7ADU - chains A and B of the 4 polymer chains in the assembly; structure by X-ray diffraction, 2.62 A resolution.

# Chain A (and B)
Protein: Integrase
From: Human spumaretrovirus
Notes: EC 2.7.7.49, 2.7.7.7, 3.1.26.4, 3.4.23.-, 2.7.7.-, 3.1.-.-; chain B of this document is another copy of the same molecule, construct and numbering; everything in this record applies to it too
UniProtKB: P14350 (POL_FOAMV); residues 3-392 here correspond to UniProt positions 754-1143 (UniProt number = residue number + 751)
Chain sequence (395 residues; row label = number of the first residue in the row; numbers below 1 keep their minus sign (Gly-2 is residue -2)):
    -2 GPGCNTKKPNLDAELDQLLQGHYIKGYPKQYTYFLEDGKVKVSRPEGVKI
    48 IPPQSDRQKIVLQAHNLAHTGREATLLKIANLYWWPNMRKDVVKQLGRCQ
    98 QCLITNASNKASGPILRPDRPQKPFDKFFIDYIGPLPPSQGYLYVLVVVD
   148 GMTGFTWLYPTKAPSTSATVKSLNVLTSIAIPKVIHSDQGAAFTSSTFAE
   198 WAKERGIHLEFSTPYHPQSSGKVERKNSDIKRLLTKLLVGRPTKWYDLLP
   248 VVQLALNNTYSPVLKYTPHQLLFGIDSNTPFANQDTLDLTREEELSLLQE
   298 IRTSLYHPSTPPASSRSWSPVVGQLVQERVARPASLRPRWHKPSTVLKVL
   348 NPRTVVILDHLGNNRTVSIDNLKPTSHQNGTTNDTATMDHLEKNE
Unresolved in the structure: -2 to 8, 376-392 (chain B: -2 to 115, 298-392)
Sequence notes: expression tag (-2 to 2); variant Ser217 (Gly968 in P14350), Gly218 (Ser969 in P14350)
Ion coordination: Zn2+: His62, His66, Cys96, Cys99; Mg2+ site 1: Asp128, Asp185 (together with magnesium); Mg2+ site 2: Asp128, Glu221 (together with magnesium)
Residues lining bound ligands:
  - magnesium: Asp128, Tyr129, Asp185, Pro214, Gln215, Glu221, Asn224
  - magnesium (R7K; N-[[2,4-bis(fluoranyl)phenyl]methyl]-5-(hydroxymethyl)-1,4-bis(oxidanyl)-2-oxidanylidene-1,8-naphthyridine-3-carboxamide): Asp128, Tyr129, Asp185, Pro214, Gln215, Glu221
UniProt features mapped onto this chain:
  - binding site (Mg(2+)): Asp123, Asp185

# Chain A / chain B interface
Pairs across the interface (63):
  Pro121(A) - Ile272(B)
  Phe122(A) - Phe270(B)  hydrophobic
  Phe122(A) - Asn275(B)  hydrogen bond (backbone-side chain)
  Trp154(A) - Ile176(B)
  Asn171(A) - Pro247(B)
  Thr174(A) - Leu251(B)
  Ser175(A) - Pro247(B)
  Ser175(A) - Gln250(B)
  Ser175(A) - Leu251(B)
  Ile176(A) - Phe152(B)  hydrophobic
  Ile176(A) - Phe270(B)  hydrophobic
  Ala177(A) - His266(B)
  Ile178(A) - Leu251(B)  hydrophobic
  Ile178(A) - Asn275(B)  hydrogen bond (backbone-side chain)
  Ile178(A) - Thr276(B)
  Pro179(A) - Asn275(B)
  Lys180(A) - Asn275(B)  hydrogen bond
  Pro247(A) - Ser175(B)
  Gln250(A) - Ser175(B)  hydrogen bond (side chain-backbone)
  Gln250(A) - Ile176(B)
  Leu251(A) - Thr174(B)
  Leu251(A) - Ser175(B)
  Leu251(A) - Ile178(B)  hydrophobic
  His266(A) - Phe122(B)
  His266(A) - Ile176(B)
  Leu269(A) - Leu269(B)
  Leu269(A) - Phe270(B)
  Phe270(A) - Phe122(B)  hydrophobic
  Phe270(A) - Leu269(B)
  Phe270(A) - Phe270(B)  hydrophobic
  Ile272(A) - Lys120(B)
  Ile272(A) - Phe122(B)
  Asp273(A) - Phe122(B)
  Ser274(A) - Phe122(B)
  Ser274(A) - Ala177(B)
  Ser274(A) - Ile178(B)  hydrogen bond (side chain-backbone)
  Asn275(A) - Ile178(B)  hydrogen bond (backbone-backbone)
  Asn275(A) - Pro179(B)  hydrogen bond (side chain-backbone)
  Asn275(A) - Lys180(B)
  Asn275(A) - Arg202(B)
  Asn275(A) - Gly203(B)  hydrogen bond (side chain-backbone)
  Thr283(A) - Lys120(B)  hydrogen bond (backbone-side chain)
  Leu284(A) - Arg117(B)
  Leu284(A) - Pro118(B)
  Leu284(A) - Lys120(B)
  Asp285(A) - Arg117(B)
  Asp285(A) - Pro118(B)
  Leu286(A) - Pro118(B)
  Leu286(A) - Lys120(B)  hydrogen bond (backbone-side chain)
  Thr287(A) - Lys120(B)
  Arg288(A) - Lys120(B)
  Arg288(A) - Pro121(B)
  Arg288(A) - Met149(B)
  Arg288(A) - Leu268(B)  hydrogen bond (side chain-backbone)
  Arg288(A) - Leu269(B)  hydrogen bond (side chain-backbone)
  Glu291(A) - Lys120(B)  salt bridge
  Leu292(A) - Gln267(B)
  Leu292(A) - Leu268(B)
  Leu292(A) - Gly271(B)
  Gln296(A) - Gly271(B)
  Arg299(A) - Phe270(B)  hydrogen bond (side chain-backbone)
  Arg299(A) - Gly271(B)
  Arg299(A) - Ile272(B)
Interface residues without a listed pair, chain A (36 interface residues in all): Lys120, Phe152, Thr276, Glu289, Leu295
Interface residues without a listed pair, chain B (32 interface residues in all): Gln119, Trp154, Ile204, Tyr263

# Overview
36 residues of chain A and 32 residues of chain B are in contact, with 13 hydrogen bonds and 1 salt bridge.
Polar contacts include Glu291(A)-Lys120(B), Phe122(A)-Asn275(B) and Ile178(A)-Asn275(B). Bound to chain A:
magnesium. From UniProt: Mg2+-binding residues Asp123(A) and Asp185(A) on chain A.
Chain A and chain B are both Integrase (Human spumaretrovirus); the structure, Crystal structure of the
Prototype Foamy Virus (PFV) intasome in complex with magnesium and the INSTI ..., was determined by X-ray
diffraction together with 7ADV from the same study.
